Entry 7VMJ (X-ray diffraction, 2.90 A resolution); this record covers chains C and E of the 6 polymer chains in the assembly.

[Chain C]
Protein: Tubulin alpha-1B chain
From: Bos taurus
Reference sequence: P81947 (TBA1B_BOVIN); numbering as in UniProt (aligned over 1-450)
Amino-acid sequence (450 residues; row label = number of the first residue in the row):
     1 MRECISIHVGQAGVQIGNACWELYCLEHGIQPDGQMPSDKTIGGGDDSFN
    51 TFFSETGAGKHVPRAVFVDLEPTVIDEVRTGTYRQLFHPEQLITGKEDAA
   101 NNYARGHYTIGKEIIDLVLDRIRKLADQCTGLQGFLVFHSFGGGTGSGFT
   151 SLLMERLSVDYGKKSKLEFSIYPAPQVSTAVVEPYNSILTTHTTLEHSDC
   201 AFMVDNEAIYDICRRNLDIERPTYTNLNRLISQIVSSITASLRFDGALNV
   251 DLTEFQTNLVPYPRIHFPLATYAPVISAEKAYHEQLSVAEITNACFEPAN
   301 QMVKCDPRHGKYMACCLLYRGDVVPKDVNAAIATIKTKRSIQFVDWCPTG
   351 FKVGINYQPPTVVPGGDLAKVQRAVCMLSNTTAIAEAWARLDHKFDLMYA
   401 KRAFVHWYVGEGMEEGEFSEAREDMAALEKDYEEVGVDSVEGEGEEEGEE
Not modelled in the structure: 441-450
Bound ions: Ca2+: Asp39, Thr41, Gly44, Glu55
Small-molecule neighbours: GTP (guanosine-5'-triphosphate): Gly10, Gln11, Ala12, Gln15, Ile16, Asp69, Asp98, Ala99, Ala100, Asn101, Ser140, Gly142, Gly143, Gly144, Thr145, Gly146, Ile171, Pro173, Val177, Ser178, Glu183, Asn206, Tyr224, Leu227, Asn228, Ile231

[Chain E]
Protein: Stathmin-4
From: Rattus norvegicus
Reference sequence: P63043 (STMN4_RAT); residues 5-145 here correspond to UniProt positions 49-189 (UniProt number = residue number + 44)
Amino-acid sequence (143 residues; row label = number of the first residue in the row):
     3 MADMEVIELNKCTSGQSFEVILKPPSFDGVPEFNASLPRRRDPSLEEIQK
    53 KLEAAEERRKYQEAELLKHLAEKREHEREVIQKAIEENNNFIKMAKEKLA
   103 QKMESNKENREAHLAAMLERLQEKDKHAEEVRKNKELKEEASR
Not modelled in the structure: 3-5, 29-43, 144-145
Sequence notes: expression tag (3-4)
Curated features (UniProtKB/Swiss-Prot):
  - modified residue: Ser46 (Phosphoserine)

[How chain C and chain E interact]
Contacting residue pairs - 28 pairs, chain C then chain E:
  His107(C) with Lys104(E); Met105(E)
  Tyr108(C) with Lys104(E); Met105(E), hydrophobic; Asn108(E)
  Thr109(C) with Arg112(E)
  Lys112(C) with Met105(E)
  Leu152(C) with Leu101(E), hydrophobic
  Glu155(C) with Leu101(E); Lys104(E), salt bridge
  Arg156(C) with Leu101(E)
  Ser158(C) with Phe93(E); Ile94(E)
  Val159(C) with Ile94(E); Ala97(E), hydrophobic; Lys98(E)
  Gly162(C) with Ile94(E)
  Lys163(C) with Asn90(E), hydrogen bond (backbone-side chain)
  Thr193(C) with Lys104(E)
  His197(C) with Phe93(E)
  Val409(C) with His115(E)
  Gly410(C) with His115(E)
  Glu411(C) with Asn108(E), hydrogen bond (backbone-side chain); Arg112(E), salt bridge
  Gly412(C) with Asn108(E), hydrogen bond (backbone-side chain); Asn111(E), hydrogen bond (backbone-side chain)
  Met413(C) with Asn108(E)
  Glu414(C) with Asn111(E), hydrogen bond
Also at the interface, not in a pair above, chain C (21 interface residues in all): Tyr103, Glu196
Also at the interface, not in a pair above, chain E (13 interface residues in all): Ser107

[Summary]
The interface between chain C and chain E involves 21 residues on one side and 13 on the other; the contacts
include 5 hydrogen bonds and 2 salt bridges. Among the polar pairs are Glu155(C)-Lys104(E),
Glu411(C)-Arg112(E) and Lys163(C)-Asn90(E). Chain C binds GTP.
Chain C is Tubulin alpha-1B chain (Bos taurus) and chain E is Stathmin-4 (Rattus norvegicus); the structure,
Crystal structure of tubulin with 17a, was determined by X-ray diffraction.
